PDB entry 1HB1 | X-ray diffraction, 1.55 A resolution | chain A

# Chain A
Molecule: Isopenicillin N synthase
Organism: Emericella nidulans (strain FGSC A4 / ATCC 38163 / CBS 112.46 / NRRL 194 / M139)
Reference sequence: P05326 (IPNS_EMENI); numbering as in UniProt (aligned over 1-331)
Sequence (331 residues; each row starts with the number of its first residue):
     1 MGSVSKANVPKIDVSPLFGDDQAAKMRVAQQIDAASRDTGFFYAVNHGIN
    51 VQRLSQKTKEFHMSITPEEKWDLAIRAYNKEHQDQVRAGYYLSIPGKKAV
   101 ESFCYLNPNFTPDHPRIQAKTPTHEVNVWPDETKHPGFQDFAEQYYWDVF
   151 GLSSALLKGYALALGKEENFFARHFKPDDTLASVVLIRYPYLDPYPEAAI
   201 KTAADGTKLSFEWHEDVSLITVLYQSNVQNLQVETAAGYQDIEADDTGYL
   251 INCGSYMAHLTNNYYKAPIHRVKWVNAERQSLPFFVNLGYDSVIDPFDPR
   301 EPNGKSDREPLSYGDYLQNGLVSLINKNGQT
Unresolved in the structure: 1-3
UniProt features mapped onto this chain:
  - binding site (isopenicillin N): Arg87, Tyr91, Ser183, Tyr189, Ser281
  - binding site (N-[(5S)-5-amino-5-carboxypentanoyl]-L-cysteinyl-D-valine): Arg87, Tyr91, Ser183, Tyr189, His214, Asp216, Ser281
  - binding site (Fe(2+)): His214, Asp216, His270
  - binding site (2-oxoglutarate): Arg279
  - site: Phe211 (Transition state stabilizer)
  - mutagenesis: Lys98 (K98E: Strongly reduced the catalytic activity), Leu223 (L223I/V: Strongly reduced the catalytic activity), Leu231 (L231I/V: Strongly reduced the catalytic activity; L231T: Abolishes the catalytic activity), Val272 (V272T: Strongly reduced the catalytic activity), Pro283 (P283A/I/V: Strongly reduced the catalytic activity; P283L: Abolishes the catalytic activity)
Ion coordination: Fe2+: His214, Asp216, His270 (together with OCV)
Small-molecule neighbours: OCV (N6-[(1R)-2-{[(1R)-1-carboxy-2-methylpropyl]oxy}-1-(mercaptomethyl)-2-oxoethyl]-6-oxo-D-lysine): Arg87, Tyr91, Cys104, Ser183, Val185, Ile187, Tyr189, Phe211, His214, Asp216, Leu223, Gln225, Leu231, Val272, Ser281, Pro283, Phe285, Leu321, Leu324, Thr331
From the paper describing this entry:
  - Fe2+ coordination: His214, Asp216, His270
  - catalytic residues: Asp216, Asn252 (proposed by the authors, not directly observed)

# Summary
Ligands of chain A: compound OCV. His214, Asp216 and His270 form the Fe2+ site. UniProt lists 5 isopenicillin
N-binding residues, 7 N-[(5S)-5-amino-5-carboxypentanoyl]-L-cysteinyl-D-valine-binding residues, 3
Fe2+-binding residues and residue binding 2-oxoglutarate Arg279. From the paper: catalytic residues Asp216 and
Asn252; Fe2+ coordination by His214, Asp216 and His270.
Chain A is Isopenicillin N synthase (Emericella nidulans (strain FGSC A4 / ATCC 38163 / CBS 112.46 / NRRL 194
/ M139)); the structure, Isopenicillin N synthase from aspergillus nidulans (anaerobic acov Fe complex), was
determined by X-ray diffraction, deposited together with 1HB2, 1HB3 and 1HB4.
